Entry 7Q0K (electron microscopy, 4.00 A resolution); this record covers chains N and D of the 8 polymer chains in the assembly.

== Chain N ==
Molecule: ntDNA
Sequence (39 nucleotides; row label = number of the first residue in the row):
     1 GGTCAGTACG TCCTATCGAT CTTCGGAAGA GATTCAGAG
Disordered / not traced: 1-5, 14-23

== Chain D ==
Molecule: DNA-directed RNA polymerase subunit beta'
Source organism: Escherichia coli
Notes: EC 2.7.7.6
UniProtKB: P0A8T8 (RPOC_ECO57); numbering as in UniProt (aligned over 1-1407)
Chain sequence (1407 residues; each row starts with the number of its first residue):
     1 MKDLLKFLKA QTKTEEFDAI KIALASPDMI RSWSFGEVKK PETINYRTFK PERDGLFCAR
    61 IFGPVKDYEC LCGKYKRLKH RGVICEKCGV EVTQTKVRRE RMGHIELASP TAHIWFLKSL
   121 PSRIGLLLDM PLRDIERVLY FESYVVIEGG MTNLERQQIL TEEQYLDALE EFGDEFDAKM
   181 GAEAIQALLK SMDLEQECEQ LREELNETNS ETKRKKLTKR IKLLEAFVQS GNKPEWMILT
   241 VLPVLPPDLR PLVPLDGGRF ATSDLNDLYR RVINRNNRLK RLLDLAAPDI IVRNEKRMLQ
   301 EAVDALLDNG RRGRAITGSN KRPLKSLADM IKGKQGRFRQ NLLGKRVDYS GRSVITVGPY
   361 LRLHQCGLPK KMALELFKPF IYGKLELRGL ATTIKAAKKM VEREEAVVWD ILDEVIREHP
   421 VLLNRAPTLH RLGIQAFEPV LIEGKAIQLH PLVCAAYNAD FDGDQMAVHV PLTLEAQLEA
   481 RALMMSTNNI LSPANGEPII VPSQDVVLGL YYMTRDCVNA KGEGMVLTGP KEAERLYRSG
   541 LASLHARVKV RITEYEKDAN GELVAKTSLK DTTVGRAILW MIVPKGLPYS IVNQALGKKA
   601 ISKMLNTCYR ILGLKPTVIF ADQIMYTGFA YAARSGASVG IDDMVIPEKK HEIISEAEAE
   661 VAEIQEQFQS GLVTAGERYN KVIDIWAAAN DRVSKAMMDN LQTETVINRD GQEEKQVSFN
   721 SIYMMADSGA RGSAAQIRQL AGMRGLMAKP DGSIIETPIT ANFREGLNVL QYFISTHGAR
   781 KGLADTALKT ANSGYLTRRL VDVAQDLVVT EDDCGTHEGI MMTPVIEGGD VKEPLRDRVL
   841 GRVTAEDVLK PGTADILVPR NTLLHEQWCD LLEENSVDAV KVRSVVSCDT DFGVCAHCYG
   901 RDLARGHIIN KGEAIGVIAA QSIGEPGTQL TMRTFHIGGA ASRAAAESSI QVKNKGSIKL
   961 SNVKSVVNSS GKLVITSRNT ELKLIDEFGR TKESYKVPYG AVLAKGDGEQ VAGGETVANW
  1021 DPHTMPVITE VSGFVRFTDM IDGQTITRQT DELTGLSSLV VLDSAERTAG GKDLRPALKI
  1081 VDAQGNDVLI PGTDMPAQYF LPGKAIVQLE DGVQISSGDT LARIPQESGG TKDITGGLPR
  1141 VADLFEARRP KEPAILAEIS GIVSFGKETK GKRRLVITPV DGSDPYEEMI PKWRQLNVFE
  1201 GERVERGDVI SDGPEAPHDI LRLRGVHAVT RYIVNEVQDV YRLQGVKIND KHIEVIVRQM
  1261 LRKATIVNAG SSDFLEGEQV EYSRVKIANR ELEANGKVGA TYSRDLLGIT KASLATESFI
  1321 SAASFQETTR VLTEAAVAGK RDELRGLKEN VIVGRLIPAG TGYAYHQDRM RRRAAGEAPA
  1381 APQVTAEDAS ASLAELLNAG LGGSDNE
Disordered / not traced: 1-15, 934-947, 1127-1135, 1374-1407
Ion coordination: Zn2+ site 1: Cys70, Cys72; Mg2+: Asp460 (shared with 1 residue of chain R); Zn2+ site 2: Cys814, Cys888, Cys895, Cys898
UniProt features mapped onto this chain:
  - binding site (Zn(2+)): Cys70, Cys72, Cys85, Cys88, Cys814, Cys888, Cys895, Cys898
  - binding site (Mg(2+)): Asp460, Asp462, Asp464
  - modified residue: Lys972 (N6-acetyllysine)

== How chain N and chain D interact ==
Contacting residue pairs (15):
  DC9(N) - Tyr46(D)  sugar contact
  DG10(N) - Tyr46(D)  hydrogen bond to the phosphate
  DC12(N) - Asn274(D)  hydrogen bond to the phosphate
  DC12(N) - Arg278(D)  salt bridge to the phosphate
  DC13(N) - Asp267(D)  base contact
  DC13(N) - Arg271(D)  base contact
  DA27(N) - Arg1148(D)  hydrogen bond to the phosphate
  DA28(N) - Arg1148(D)  salt bridge to the phosphate
  DG29(N) - Leu120(D)  phosphate contact
  DA30(N) - Leu120(D)  sugar contact
  DG31(N) - Lys216(D)  salt bridge to the phosphate
  DG37(N) - Lys1170(D)  phosphate contact
  DG37(N) - Gly1171(D)  hydrogen bond to the phosphate
  DA38(N) - Lys1167(D)  salt bridge to the phosphate
  DA38(N) - Lys1170(D)  phosphate contact
Other interface residues (no listed pair), chain D (12 interface residues in all): Leu132

== Summary ==
11 residues of chain N and 12 residues of chain D are in contact; the contacts include 4 hydrogen bonds and 4
salt bridges. Polar contacts include DG10(N)-Tyr46(D), DC12(N)-Asn274(D) and DA27(N)-Arg1148(D). Curated
annotation (UniProt) lists 8 Zn2+-binding residues and 3 Mg2+-binding residues on chain D.
Here chain N is ntDNA and chain D is DNA-directed RNA polymerase subunit beta' (Escherichia coli). Entry 7Q0K
(RNA polymerase elongation complex in less-swiveled conformation) was determined by electron microscopy,
deposited together with 7PY0, 7PY1, 7PY3, 7PY5, 7PY6, 7PY7 and 4 further entries.
